2Z4E - chains A and C of the 10 polymer chains in the assembly; structure by X-ray diffraction, 2.70 A resolution.

[Chain A]
Protein: Fibrinogen alpha chain
Organism: Homo sapiens
Notes: fragment: residues in database 130-218
Reference sequence: P02671 (FIBA_HUMAN); residues 111-197 here correspond to UniProt positions 130-216 (UniProt number = residue number + 19)
Amino-acid sequence (87 residues; numbered 111 to 197; the number before each row is that of its first residue):
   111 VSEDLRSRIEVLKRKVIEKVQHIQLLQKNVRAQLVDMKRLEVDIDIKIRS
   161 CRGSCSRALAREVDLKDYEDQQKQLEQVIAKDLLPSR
Disordered / not traced: 111-125, 193-197

[Chain C]
Protein: Fibrinogen, gamma polypeptide
Organism: Homo sapiens
Notes: fragment: residues in database 114-437
Reference sequence: Q53Y18 (Q53Y18_HUMAN); residues 88-411 here correspond to UniProt positions 114-437 (UniProt number = residue number + 26)
Amino-acid sequence (324 residues; numbered 88 to 411; the number before each row is that of its first residue):
    88 KMLEEIMKYEASILTHDSSIRYLQEIYNSNNQKIVNLKEKVAQLEAQCQE
   138 PCKDTVQIHDITGKDCQDIANKGAKQSGLYFIKPLKANQQFLVYCEIDGS
   188 GNGWTVFQKRLDGSVDFKKNWIQYKEGFGHLSPTGTTEFWLGNEKIHLIS
   238 TQSAIPYALRVELEDWNGRTSTADYAMFKVGPEADKYRLTYAYFAGGDAG
   288 DAFDGFDFGDDPSDKFFTSHNGMQFSTWDNDNDKFEGNCAEQDGSGWWMN
   338 KCHAGHLNGVYYQGGTYSKASTPNGYDNGIIWATWKTRWYSMKKTTMKII
   388 PFNRLTIGEGQQHHLGGAKQAGDV
Disordered / not traced: 88-101, 394-411
Disulfides: Cys153-Cys182, Cys326-Cys339
Bound ions: Ca2+ site 1: Asp294, Asp298, Asp301; Ca2+ site 2: Asp318, Asp320, Phe322, Gly324

[Chain A / chain C interface]
Cross-chain cystine bridges: Cys161(A)-Cys135(C)
Pairs across the interface (27; chain A residue first):
  Lys129(A) with Asp104(C), salt bridge
  His132(A) with Ile107(C); Gln111(C), hydrogen bond
  Ile133(A) with Ile107(C), hydrophobic
  Leu136(A) with Gln111(C)
  Asn139(A) with Tyr114(C)
  Gln143(A) with Tyr114(C), hydrogen bond (side chain-backbone); Asn117(C), hydrogen bond; Asn118(C); Ile121(C)
  Asp146(A) with Ile121(C); Lys125(C), salt bridge
  Met147(A) with Ile121(C), hydrophobic
  Leu150(A) with Leu124(C), hydrophobic
  Ile154(A) with Leu124(C), hydrophobic; Val128(C), hydrophobic
  Lys157(A) with Val128(C); Glu132(C), salt bridge
  Ser160(A) with Cys135(C)
  Cys161(A) with Cys135(C), disulfide
  Gly163(A) with Glu137(C); Cys139(C)
  Ser164(A) with Gln134(C); Cys135(C); Gln136(C); Glu137(C), hydrogen bond (side chain-backbone)
  Cys165(A) with Cys135(C), hydrogen bond
Other interface residues (no listed pair), chain A (19 interface residues in all): Val140, Asp153, Ile158
Other interface residues (no listed pair), chain C (20 interface residues in all): His103, Leu110, Leu131, Pro138

[Overview]
19 residues of chain A and 20 residues of chain C are in contact; the contacts include 1 disulfide bond, 5
hydrogen bonds and 3 salt bridges. Polar contacts include Lys129(A)-Asp104(C), Asp146(A)-Lys125(C) and
Lys157(A)-Glu132(C). Asp294(C), Asp298(C) and Asp301(C) coordinate Ca2+ site 1.
Here chain A is Fibrinogen alpha chain and chain C is Fibrinogen, gamma polypeptide, both from Homo sapiens.
Entry 2Z4E (Crystal Structure of D-Dimer from Human Fibrin Complexed with Gly-His-Arg-Pro-Tyr-amide) was
determined by X-ray diffraction (same publication as 2Q9I).
